PDB entry 4KRH | X-ray diffraction, 3.00 A resolution | chain A

== Chain A ==
Protein: Phosphoethanolamine N-methyltransferase 2
Source organism: Haemonchus contortus
Chain sequence (433 residues; each row starts with the number of its first residue; numbers below 1 keep their minus sign (Ala-1 is residue -1)):
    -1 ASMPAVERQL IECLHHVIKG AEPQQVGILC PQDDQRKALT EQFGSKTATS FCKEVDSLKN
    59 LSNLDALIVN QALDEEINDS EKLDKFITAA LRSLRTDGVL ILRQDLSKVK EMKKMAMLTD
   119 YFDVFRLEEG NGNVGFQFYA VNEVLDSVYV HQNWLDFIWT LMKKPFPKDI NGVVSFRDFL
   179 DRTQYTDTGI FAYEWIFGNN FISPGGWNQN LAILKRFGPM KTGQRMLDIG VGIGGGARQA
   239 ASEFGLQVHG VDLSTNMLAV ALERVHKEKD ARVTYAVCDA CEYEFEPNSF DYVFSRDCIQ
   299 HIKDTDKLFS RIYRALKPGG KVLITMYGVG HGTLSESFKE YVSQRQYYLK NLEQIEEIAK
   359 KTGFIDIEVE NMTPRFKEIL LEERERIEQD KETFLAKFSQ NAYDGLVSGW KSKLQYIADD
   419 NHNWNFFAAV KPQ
Not modelled in the structure: 167-169
Modified / non-standard residues: Mse1, Mse110, Mse113, Mse115, Mse160, Mse218, Mse224, Mse255, Mse324, Mse370 (selenomethionine; parent Met)
Small-molecule neighbours: S-adenosylmethionine (SAM): Phe174, Leu178, Tyr183, Asn198, Phe199, Ile200, Ser201, Gly228, Val229, Gly230, Val249, Asp250, Leu251, Ser252, Mse255, Cys276, Asp277, Ala278, Arg294, Asp295, Cys296, Gln298, His299, Ile300

== In short ==
Chain A binds S-adenosylmethionine.
Chain A is Phosphoethanolamine N-methyltransferase 2 (Haemonchus contortus); the structure, SeMet Haemonchus
contortus Phosphoethanolamine N-methyltransferase 2 in complex with S-adenosyl-L-methionine, was determined by
X-ray diffraction (same publication as 4KRG and 4KRI).
